2CC6 - chain A; structure by X-ray diffraction, 1.27 A resolution.

# Chain A
Molecule: VNG1446H
Source organism: Halobacterium salinarum
UniProt: Q9HPW4 (Q9HPW4_HALSA); residues 1-68 here correspond to UniProt positions 10-77 (UniProt number = residue number + 9)
Sequence (68 residues; each row starts with the number of its first residue):
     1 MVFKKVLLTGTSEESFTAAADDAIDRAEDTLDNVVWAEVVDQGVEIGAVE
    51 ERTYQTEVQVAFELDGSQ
Not modelled in the structure: 1, 66-68
Bound ions: Mg2+ site 1 near Glu14 (its only coordinating residue here); Mg2+ site 2 near Asp41 (its only coordinating residue here)
Residues lining bound ligands: lumichrome (LUM): Phe3, Trp36, Ala37, Glu38, Gly43, Val44, Glu45, Gln55

# In short
Bound to chain A: lumichrome.
Chain A is VNG1446H (Halobacterium salinarum); the structure, Complexes of Dodecin with Flavin and Flavin-like
Ligands, was determined by X-ray diffraction together with 2CC8, 2CC9 and 2CCB from the same study.
